Entry 4RAC (X-ray diffraction, 2.05 A resolution); this record covers chains A and D of the 4 polymer chains in the assembly.

== Chain A (and D) ==
Molecule: Hypoxanthine-guanine phosphoribosyltransferase
From: Homo sapiens
Notes: EC 2.4.2.8; chain D of this document is another copy of the same molecule, construct and numbering; everything in this record applies to it too
UniProtKB: P00492 (HPRT_HUMAN); residues 1-217 here correspond to UniProt positions 2-218 (UniProt number = residue number + 1)
Amino-acid sequence (217 residues; row label = number of the first residue in the row):
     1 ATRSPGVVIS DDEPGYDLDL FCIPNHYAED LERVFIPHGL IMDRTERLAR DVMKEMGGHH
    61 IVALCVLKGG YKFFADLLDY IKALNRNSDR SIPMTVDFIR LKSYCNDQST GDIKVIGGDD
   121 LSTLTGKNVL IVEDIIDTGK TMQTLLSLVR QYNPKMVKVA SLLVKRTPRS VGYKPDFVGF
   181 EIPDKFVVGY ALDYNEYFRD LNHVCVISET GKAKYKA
Not modelled in the structure: 1-3, 103-112 (chain D: 1-3, 103-114, 151-152, 167-168)
Bound ions: Mg2+ site 1: Glu133, Asp134; Mg2+ site 2: Asp193 (together with 3L4)
Residues lining bound ligands: 3L4 ([(2-{[2-(2-amino-6-oxo-1,6-dihydro-9H-purin-9-yl)ethyl][(E)-2-phosphonoethenyl]amino}ethoxy)methyl]phosphonic acid): Leu67, Lys68, Gly69, Arg100, Leu101, Asp134, Ile135, Ile136, Asp137, Thr138, Gly139, Lys140, Thr141, Lys165, Lys185, Phe186, Val187, Leu192, Asp193, Arg199
UniProt features mapped onto this chain:
  - active site: Asp137 (Proton acceptor)
  - binding site (GMP): Lys68, Glu133 to Thr141, Lys165, Lys185 to Val187, Asp193
  - binding site (Mg(2+)): Asp193
  - modified residue: Ala1 (N-acetylalanine), Lys102 (N6-acetyllysine), Thr141 (Phosphothreonine)
  - cross-link: Lys114 (Glycyl lysine isopeptide (Lys-Gly) (interchain with G-Cter in SUMO1))

== Interface between chain A and chain D ==
Pairs across the interface (10):
  Glu46(A) with Arg86(D), salt bridge; Asn87(D), hydrogen bond
  Arg50(A) with Arg86(D), hydrogen bond (side chain-backbone); Asn87(D)
  Leu84(A) with Asn87(D)
  Arg86(A) with Glu46(D), salt bridge; Arg50(D), hydrogen bond (backbone-side chain)
  Asn87(A) with Glu46(D), hydrogen bond; Arg50(D); Leu84(D)

== Overview ==
The chain A/chain D interface involves 5 residues from each chain; the contacts include 4 hydrogen bonds and 2
salt bridges. Polar contacts include Glu46(A)-Arg86(D), Glu46(A)-Asn87(D) and Arg50(A)-Arg86(D). Bound to
chain A: compound 3L4.
Chain A and chain D are both Hypoxanthine-guanine phosphoribosyltransferase (Homo sapiens); the structure,
Aza-acyclic nucleoside phosphonates containing a second phosphonate group as inhibitors of the human,
Plasmodium falciparum and ..., was determined by X-ray diffraction, deposited together with 4RAB, 4RAD, 4RAN,
4RAO and 4RAQ.
